Entry 6INQ (electron microscopy, 6.90 A resolution (low resolution: residue-level contacts below are approximate; hydrogen-bond / salt-bridge calls are withheld)); this record covers chains N and a of the 25 polymer chains in the assembly.

# Chain N
Molecule: 198-nt DNA strand
Sequence (198 nucleotides; each row starts with the number of its first residue; numbers below 1 keep their minus sign (DG-125 is residue -125)):
  -125 GCTTACGTCA GTCTGGCCAT CTTTGTGTTT GGTGTGTTTG GGTGGTGGCC GTTTTCGTTG
   -65 TTTTTTTCTG TCTCGTGCCT GGTGTCTTGG GTGTAATCCC CTTGGCGGTT AAAACGCGGG
    -5 GGACAGCGCG TACGTGCGTT TAAGCGGTGC TAGAGCTGTC TACGACCAAT TGAGCGGCCT
    55 CGGCACCGGG ATTCTGAT
Unresolved in the structure: -125 to -53, -40 to -32

# Chain a
Molecule: Histone H3.3
Organism: Homo sapiens
Reference sequence: P84243 (H33_HUMAN); residues 0-135 here correspond to UniProt positions 1-136 (UniProt number = residue number + 1)
Amino-acid sequence (139 residues; row label = number of the first residue in the row; numbers below 1 keep their minus sign (Gly-3 is residue -3)):
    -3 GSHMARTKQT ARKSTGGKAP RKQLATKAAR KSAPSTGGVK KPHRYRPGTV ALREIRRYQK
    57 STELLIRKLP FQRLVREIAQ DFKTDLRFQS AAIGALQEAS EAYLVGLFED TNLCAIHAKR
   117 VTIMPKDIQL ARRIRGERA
Unresolved in the structure: -3 to 37, 135
Differences from the reference sequence: expression tag (-3 to -1)
UniProt features mapped onto this chain:
  - site: Ser31 (Interaction with ZMYND11)
  - modified residue: Arg2 (Asymmetric dimethylarginine), Thr3 (Phosphothreonine), Lys4 (Allysine), Gln5 (5-glutamyl dopamine), Thr6 (Phosphothreonine), Arg8 (Citrulline), Lys9 (N6,N6,N6-trimethyllysine), Ser10 (ADP-ribosylserine), Thr11 (Phosphothreonine), Lys14 (N6-(2-hydroxyisobutyryl)lysine), Arg17 (Asymmetric dimethylarginine), Lys18 (N6-(2-hydroxyisobutyryl)lysine), Lys23 (N6-(2-hydroxyisobutyryl)lysine), Arg26 (Citrulline), Lys27 (N6,N6,N6-trimethyllysine), Ser28 (ADP-ribosylserine), Ser31 (Phosphoserine), Lys36 (N6,N6,N6-trimethyllysine), Lys37 (N6-methyllysine), Tyr41 (Phosphotyrosine) and 9 more in UniProt
  - lipidation: Lys18 (N6-decanoyllysine)

# How chain N and chain a interact
Contacting residue pairs - 12 pairs, chain N then chain a:
  DT9(N) with Pro43(a); Gly44(a); Val46(a)
  DG10(N) with Arg40(a)
  DA17(N) with Leu65(a); Pro66(a); Arg69(a)
  DG18(N) with Arg63(a); Lys64(a); Leu65(a)
  DA26(N) with Arg83(a)
  DG27(N) with Arg83(a)
Interface residues without a listed pair, chain N (7 interface residues in all): DG8
Interface residues without a listed pair, chain a (12 interface residues in all): Ala47, Asp81

# Overview
7 residues of chain N and 12 residues of chain a are in contact.
Chain N is a 198-nt DNA strand and chain a is Histone H3.3 (Homo sapiens); the structure, RNA polymerase II
elongation complex stalled at SHL(-1) of the nucleosome, with foreign DNA (+1 position), was determined by
electron microscopy together with 6A5L, 6A5O, 6A5P, 6A5R, 6A5T and 6A5U from the same study.
